4MEY - chains B and D of the 6 polymer chains in the assembly; structure by X-ray diffraction, 3.95 A resolution.

== Chain B ==
Protein: DNA-directed RNA polymerase subunit alpha
Source organism: Escherichia coli
Notes: EC 2.7.7.6
Reference sequence: P0A7Z4 (RPOA_ECOLI); residues 2-329 here = UniProt positions 2-329
Sequence (335 residues; each row starts with the number of its first residue; numbers below 1 keep their minus sign (Met-5 is residue -5)):
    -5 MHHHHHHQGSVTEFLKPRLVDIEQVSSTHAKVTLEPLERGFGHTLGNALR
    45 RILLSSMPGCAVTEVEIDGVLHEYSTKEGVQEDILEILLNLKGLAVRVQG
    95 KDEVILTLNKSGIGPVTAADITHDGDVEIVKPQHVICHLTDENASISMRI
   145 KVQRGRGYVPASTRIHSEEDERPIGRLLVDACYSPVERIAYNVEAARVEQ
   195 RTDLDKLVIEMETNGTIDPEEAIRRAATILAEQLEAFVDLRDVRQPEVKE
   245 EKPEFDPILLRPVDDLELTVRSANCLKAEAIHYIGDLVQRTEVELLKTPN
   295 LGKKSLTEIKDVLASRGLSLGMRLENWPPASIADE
Disordered / not traced: -5 to 5, 159-170, 233-251, 324-329
Sequence notes: expression tag (-4 to 1)
Curated features (UniProtKB/Swiss-Prot):
  - region: Glu162 to Glu165 (Required for interaction with Crp at class II promoters)
  - modified residue: Arg265 (ADP-ribosylarginine), Lys297 (N6-acetyllysine), Lys298 (N6-acetyllysine)
  - mutagenesis: Arg45 (R45C: In rpoA112; temperature-sensitive, blocks RNA polymerase assembly), Glu162 to Glu165 (5-fold decrease in CRP-class II promoter-dependent transcription), Glu165 (E165K: 5-fold decrease in CRP-class II promoter-dependent transcription), Arg191 (R191C: In rpoA101; temperature-sensitive)

== Chain D ==
Protein: DNA-directed RNA polymerase subunit beta'
Source organism: Escherichia coli
Notes: EC 2.7.7.6
Reference sequence: P0A8T7 (RPOC_ECOLI); numbering as in UniProt (aligned over 1-1407)
Sequence (1407 residues; row label = number of the first residue in the row):
     1 MKDLLKFLKAQTKTEEFDAIKIALASPDMIRSWSFGEVKKPETINYRTFK
    51 PERDGLFCARIFGPVKDYECLCGKYKRLKHRGVICEKCGVEVTQTKVRRE
   101 RMGHIELASPTAHIWFLKSLPSRIGLLLDMPLRDIERVLYFESYVVIEGG
   151 MTNLERQQILTEEQYLDALEEFGDEFDAKMGAEAIQALLKSMDLEQECEQ
   201 LREELNETNSETKRKKLTKRIKLLEAFVQSGNKPEWMILTVLPVLPPDLR
   251 PLVPLDGGRFATSDLNDLYRRVINRNNRLKRLLDLAAPDIIVRNEKRMLQ
   301 EAVDALLDNGRRGRAITGSNKRPLKSLADMIKGKQGRFRQNLLGKRVDYS
   351 GRSVITVGPYLRLHQCGLPKKMALELFKPFIYGKLELRGLATTIKAAKKM
   401 VEREEAVVWDILDEVIREHPVLLNRAPTLHRLGIQAFEPVLIEGKAIQLH
   451 PLVCAAYNADFDGDQMAVHVPLTLEAQLEARALMMSTNNILSPANGEPII
   501 VPSQDVVLGLYYMTRDCVNAKGEGMVLTGPKEAERLYRSGLASLHARVKV
   551 RITEYEKDANGELVAKTSLKDTTVGRAILWMIVPKGLPYSIVNQALGKKA
   601 ISKMLNTCYRILGLKPTVIFADQIMYTGFAYAARSGASVGIDDMVIPEKK
   651 HEIISEAEAEVAEIQEQFQSGLVTAGERYNKVIDIWAAANDRVSKAMMDN
   701 LQTETVINRDGQEEKQVSFNSIYMMADSGARGSAAQIRQLAGMRGLMAKP
   751 DGSIIETPITANFREGLNVLQYFISTHGARKGLADTALKTANSGYLTRRL
   801 VDVAQDLVVTEDDCGTHEGIMMTPVIEGGDVKEPLRDRVLGRVTAEDVLK
   851 PGTADILVPRNTLLHEQWCDLLEENSVDAVKVRSVVSCDTDFGVCAHCYG
   901 RDLARGHIINKGEAIGVIAAQSIGEPGTQLTMRTFHIGGAASRAAAESSI
   951 QVKNKGSIKLSNVKSVVNSSGKLVITSRNTELKLIDEFGRTKESYKVPYG
  1001 AVLAKGDGEQVAGGETVANWDPHTMPVITEVSGFVRFTDMIDGQTITRQT
  1051 DELTGLSSLVVLDSAERTAGGKDLRPALKIVDAQGNDVLIPGTDMPAQYF
  1101 LPGKAIVQLEDGVQISSGDTLARIPQESGGTKDITGGLPRVADLFEARRP
  1151 KEPAILAEISGIVSFGKETKGKRRLVITPVDGSDPYEEMIPKWRQLNVFE
  1201 GERVERGDVISDGPEAPHDILRLRGVHAVTRYIVNEVQDVYRLQGVKIND
  1251 KHIEVIVRQMLRKATIVNAGSSDFLEGEQVEYSRVKIANRELEANGKVGA
  1301 TYSRDLLGITKASLATESFISAASFQETTRVLTEAAVAGKRDELRGLKEN
  1351 VIVGRLIPAGTGYAYHQDRMRRRAAGEAPAAPQVTAEDASASLAELLNAG
  1401 LGGSDNE
Disordered / not traced: 1-8, 333-344, 930-1136, 1375-1407
Metal / ion sites: Zn2+ site 1: Cys70, Cys72, Cys85, Cys88; Mg2+: Asp460, Asp462, Asp464; Zn2+ site 2: Cys814, Cys888, Cys895, Cys898
Curated features (UniProtKB/Swiss-Prot):
  - binding site (Zn(2+)): Cys70, Cys72, Cys85, Cys88, Cys814, Cys888, Cys895, Cys898
  - binding site (Mg(2+)): Asp460, Asp462, Asp464
  - modified residue: Lys983 (N6-acetyllysine)
  - mutagenesis: Gln504 (Q504P: Resistant to antibiotics salinamide A and B), Asn690 (N690D: Resistant to antibiotics salinamide A and B), Met697 (M697V: Resistant to antibiotics salinamide A and B), Ala735 (A735T: Resistant to antibiotics salinamide A and B), Arg738 (R738C/H/P/S: Resistant to antibiotics salinamide A and B), Ala748 (A748E: Resistant to antibiotics salinamide A and B), Pro758 (P758S/T: Resistant to antibiotics salinamide A and B), Phe763 (F763C: Resistant to antibiotics salinamide A and B), Ser775 (S775A: Resistant to antibiotics salinamide A and B), Ala779 (A779T/V: Resistant to antibiotics salinamide A and B), Arg780 (R780C: Resistant to antibiotics salinamide A and B), Gly782 (G782A/C: Resistant to antibiotics salinamide A and B), 1 further mutagenesis entry in UniProt

== Interface between chain B and chain D ==
Pairs across the interface - 13 pairs, chain B then chain D:
  Leu83(B) with Thr528(D); Arg551(D)
  Lys86(B) with Val526(D); Thr528(D)
  Tyr152(B) with Arg535(D)
  Asp174(B) with Val526(D)
  Glu181(B) with Arg535(D)
  Arg182(B) with Lys531(D); Glu534(D); Met581(D)
  Asn186(B) with Tyr626(D), hydrogen bond
  Thr196(B) with Glu443(D)
  Glu206(B) with Lys531(D)
Other interface residues (no listed pair), chain B (12 interface residues in all): Leu48, Glu80, Tyr185
Other interface residues (no listed pair), chain D (11 interface residues in all): Arg538, Thr567

== Summary ==
The interface between chain B and chain D involves 12 residues on one side and 11 on the other, with 1
hydrogen bond. Its one hydrogen-bonded contact is Asn186(B)-Tyr626(D).
Here chain B is DNA-directed RNA polymerase subunit alpha and chain D is DNA-directed RNA polymerase subunit
beta', both from Escherichia coli. Entry 4MEY (Crystal structure of Escherichia coli RNA polymerase
holoenzyme) was determined by X-ray diffraction (same publication as 4MEX).
